Entry 8U9P (electron microscopy, 3.20 A resolution); this record covers chains B and G of the 7 polymer chains in the assembly.

[Chain B]
Molecule: Cell division control protein 48
Source organism: Saccharomyces cerevisiae
Notes: EC 3.6.4.6
UniProtKB: P25694 (CDC48_YEAST); residues 1-835 here = UniProt positions 1-835
Chain sequence (835 residues; row label = number of the first residue in the row):
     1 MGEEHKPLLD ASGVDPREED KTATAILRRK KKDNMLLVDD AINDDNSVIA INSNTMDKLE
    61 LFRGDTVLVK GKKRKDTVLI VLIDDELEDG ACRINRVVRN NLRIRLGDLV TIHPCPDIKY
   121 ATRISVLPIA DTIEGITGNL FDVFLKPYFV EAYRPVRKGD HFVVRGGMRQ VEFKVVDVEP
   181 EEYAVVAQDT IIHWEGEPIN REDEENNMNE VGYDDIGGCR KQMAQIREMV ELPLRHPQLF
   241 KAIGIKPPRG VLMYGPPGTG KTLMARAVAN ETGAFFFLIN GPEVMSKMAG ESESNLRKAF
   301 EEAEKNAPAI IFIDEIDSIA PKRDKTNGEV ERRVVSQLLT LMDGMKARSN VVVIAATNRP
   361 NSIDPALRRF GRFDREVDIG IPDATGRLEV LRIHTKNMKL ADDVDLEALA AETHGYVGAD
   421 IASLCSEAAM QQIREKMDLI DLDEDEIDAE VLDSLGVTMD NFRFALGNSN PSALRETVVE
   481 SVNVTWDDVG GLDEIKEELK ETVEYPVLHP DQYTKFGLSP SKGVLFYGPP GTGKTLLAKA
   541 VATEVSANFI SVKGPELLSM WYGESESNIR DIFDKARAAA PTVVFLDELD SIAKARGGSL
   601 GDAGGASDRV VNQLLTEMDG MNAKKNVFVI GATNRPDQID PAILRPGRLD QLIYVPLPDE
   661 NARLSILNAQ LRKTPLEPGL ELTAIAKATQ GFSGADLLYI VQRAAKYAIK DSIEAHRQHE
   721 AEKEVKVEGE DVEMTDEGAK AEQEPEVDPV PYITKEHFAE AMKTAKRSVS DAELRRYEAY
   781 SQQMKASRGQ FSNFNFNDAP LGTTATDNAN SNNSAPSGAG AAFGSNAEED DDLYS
Not modelled in the structure: 1-210, 439-446, 723-747, 789-835
Bound ions: Mg2+ site 1: Thr262 (together with 08T); Mg2+ site 2: Thr535 (together with 08T)
Residues lining bound ligands:
  - 08T ([[[(2R,3S,4R,5R)-5-(6-aminopurin-9-yl)-3,4-bis(oxidanyl)oxolan-2-yl]methoxy-oxidanyl-phosphoryl]oxy-oxidanyl-phosphoryl]oxy-tris(fluoranyl)beryllium), molecule 1: Asp343, Arg369, Arg372
  - 08T, molecule 2: Asp488, Val489, Gly490, Pro529, Pro530, Gly531, Thr532, Gly533, Lys534, Thr535, Leu536, Glu588, Asn634, Ile666, Gln670, Gly694, Ala695, Leu698
  - 08T, molecule 3: Asp619, Arg645, Arg648
  - 08T: Asp215, Ile216, Gly217, Pro256, Pro257, Gly258, Thr259, Gly260, Lys261, Thr262, Leu263, Arg266, Glu315, Asn358, Val390, His394, Gly418, Ala419, Ala422
UniProt features mapped onto this chain:
  - binding site (ATP): Pro257 to Leu263, Asn358, His394, Gly531 to Leu536
  - modified residue: Ser472 (Phosphoserine), Ser519 (Phosphoserine), Thr735 (Phosphothreonine), Ser770 (Phosphoserine)
  - cross-link (Glycyl lysine isopeptide (Lys-Gly)): Lys305 (interchain with G-Cter in ubiquitin), Lys322 (interchain with G-Cter in ubiquitin), Lys346 (interchain with G-Cter in ubiquitin), Lys522 (interchain with G-Cter in ubiquitin), Lys539 (interchain with G-Cter in ubiquitin), Lys594 (interchain with G-Cter in ubiquitin), Lys673 (interchain with G-Cter in ubiquitin)
  - mutagenesis: Lys261 (K261A: Moderate reduction in growth rate; K261T: Probable loss of ATP binding. Complete loss of catalytic activity), Glu315 (E315A: Moderate reduction in growth rate; E315D: Severe loss of catalytic activity without affecting cooperativity between the 2 ATP-binding regions. Slight reduction in growth rate ...), Asn358 (N358A: Slight reduction in growth rate. Restores cell growth; when associated with Q-315), Arg369 (R369A: No effect on growth rate. Restores cell growth; when associated with Q-315), Pro471 (P471A/S: Restores cell growth; when associated with Q-315), Arg475 (R475H: Restores cell growth; when associated with Q-315), Lys534 (K534A/T: Severe loss of catalytic activity. Lethal), Glu588 (E588D: Moderate reduction in growth rate; E588Q: Lethal), Arg645 (R645A: Lethal)
Reported in the primary citation:
  - catalytic residues: Glu315, Arg369, Arg372, Glu588, Arg645, Arg648 (citing earlier work)

[Chain G]
Molecule: Substrate
Source organism: Saccharomyces cerevisiae
Chain sequence (23 residues; row label = number of the first residue in the row):
     1 AAAAAAAAAA AAAVAVAVAV AAA

[Interface between chain B and chain G]
Residue-residue contacts (13):
  Lys287(B) with Ala3(G); Ala4(G), hydrogen bond (backbone-backbone)
  Met560(B) with Ala15(G); Val16(G), hydrogen bond (backbone-backbone)
  Trp561(B) with Ala13(G), hydrophobic; Val14(G); Val16(G)
  Tyr562(B) with Val14(G), hydrophobic; Val16(G), hydrophobic
  Gly601(B) with Ala19(G)
  Ala603(B) with Val16(G); Ala17(G); Val18(G), hydrophobic
Other interface residues (no listed pair), chain B (9 interface residues in all): Met288, Ala289, Asp602
Other interface residues (no listed pair), chain G (10 interface residues in all): Ala2

[Overview]
The interface between chain B and chain G involves 9 residues on one side and 10 on the other; the contacts
include 2 hydrogen bonds. Backbone hydrogen bonds pair Lys287(B)-Ala4(G) and Met560(B)-Val16(G). Bound to
chain B: 3 copies of compound 08T and 08T. From the paper: catalytic residues Glu315(B), Arg369(B) and
Arg372(B) among others.
Chain B is Cell division control protein 48 and chain G is Substrate, both from Saccharomyces cerevisiae; the
structure, Cdc48-Shp1 unfolding native substrate, Class 2, was determined by electron microscopy together with
8U7T, 8U8I, 8U9C, 8U9Q, 8U9Z, 8UA0 and 3 further entries from the same study.
